Entry 5I3H (X-ray diffraction, 2.25 A resolution); this record covers chains A and B.

Chain A (and B):
Molecule: Triosephosphate isomerase, glycosomal
From: Trypanosoma brucei brucei
Notes: EC 5.3.1.1; chain B of this document is another copy of the same molecule, construct and numbering; everything in this record applies to it too
UniProt: P04789 (TPIS_TRYBB); numbering as in UniProt (aligned over 1-250)
Amino-acid sequence (250 residues; numbered 1 to 250; the number before each row is that of its first residue):
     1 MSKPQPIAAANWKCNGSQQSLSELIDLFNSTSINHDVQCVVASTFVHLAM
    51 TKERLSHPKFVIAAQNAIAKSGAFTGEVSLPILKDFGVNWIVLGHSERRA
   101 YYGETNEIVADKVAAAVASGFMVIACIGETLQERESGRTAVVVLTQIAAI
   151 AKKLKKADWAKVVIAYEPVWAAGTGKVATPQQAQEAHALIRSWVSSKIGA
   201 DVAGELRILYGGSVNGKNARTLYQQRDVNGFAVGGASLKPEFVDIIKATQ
Unresolved in the structure: 1
Sequence notes: engineered mutation Ala172 (Ile in P04789), Ala232 (Leu in P04789)
Bound ions: K+ site 1 near Asn15 (its only coordinating residue here); K+ site 2 near Val214 (its only coordinating residue here)
UniProt features mapped onto this chain:
  - active site: His95 (Electrophile), Glu167 (Proton acceptor)
  - binding site (substrate): Asn11, Lys13
From the paper describing this entry:
  - catalytic residues: Lys13, His95, Glu167 (citing earlier work)
  - binding site for 2-phosphoglycolic acid: Glu167
  - conformationally variable residues: Glu167
  - mutagenesis - I172A, L232A (6-fold): decreased catalytic activity on GAP (citing earlier work)
  - mutagenesis - I172A/L232A: decreased catalytic activity
  - mutagenesis - I172A: decreased catalytic activity on phosphite dianion (citing earlier work)

Interface between chain A and chain B:
Residue-residue contacts - 78 pairs, chain A then chain B:
  Asn11(A) - Thr75(B)  hydrogen bond
  Lys13(A) - Gly72(B)
  Lys13(A) - Ala73(B)
  Lys13(A) - Thr75(B)
  Cys14(A) - Ser71(B)
  Cys14(A) - Gly72(B)  hydrogen bond (backbone-backbone)
  Cys14(A) - Phe74(B)
  Cys14(A) - Glu77(B)  hydrogen bond (side chain-backbone)
  Cys14(A) - Val78(B)
  Cys14(A) - Ser79(B)  hydrogen bond (side chain-backbone)
  Cys14(A) - Ile82(B)
  Asn15(A) - Ser71(B)
  Asn15(A) - Gly72(B)
  Asn15(A) - Ile82(B)
  Gly16(A) - Ile82(B)
  Ser17(A) - Asp85(B)
  Gln18(A) - Asp85(B)  hydrogen bond (backbone-side chain)
  Gln18(A) - Phe86(B)
  Phe45(A) - Phe45(B)  hydrophobic
  Phe45(A) - Val46(B)
  Phe45(A) - Gly76(B)
  Val46(A) - Phe45(B)
  Val46(A) - Val78(B)  hydrophobic
  Val46(A) - Phe86(B)  hydrophobic
  His47(A) - Ile82(B)
  Ala49(A) - Ala49(B)  hydrophobic
  Gln65(A) - Thr75(B)
  Gln65(A) - Gly76(B)  hydrogen bond (side chain-backbone)
  Asn66(A) - Gly76(B)
  Ile68(A) - Cys14(B)  hydrophobic
  Ser71(A) - Cys14(B)
  Ser71(A) - Asn15(B)
  Gly72(A) - Lys13(B)
  Gly72(A) - Cys14(B)  hydrogen bond (backbone-backbone)
  Gly72(A) - Asn15(B)  hydrogen bond (backbone-side chain)
  Ala73(A) - Lys13(B)
  Ala73(A) - Glu97(B)
  Ala73(A) - Tyr101(B)
  Phe74(A) - Cys14(B)
  Phe74(A) - Glu97(B)  hydrogen bond (backbone-side chain)
  Phe74(A) - Tyr101(B)  hydrophobic
  Phe74(A) - Tyr102(B)
  Thr75(A) - Asn11(B)  hydrogen bond
  Thr75(A) - Lys13(B)
  Thr75(A) - Gln65(B)
  Thr75(A) - His95(B)  hydrogen bond
  Thr75(A) - Glu97(B)  hydrogen bond
  Thr75(A) - Arg98(B)  hydrogen bond (backbone-side chain)
  Gly76(A) - Phe45(B)
  Gly76(A) - Gln65(B)  hydrogen bond (backbone-side chain)
  Gly76(A) - Asn66(B)
  Gly76(A) - Arg98(B)
  Glu77(A) - Cys14(B)  hydrogen bond (backbone-side chain)
  Glu77(A) - Arg98(B)  salt bridge
  Glu77(A) - Tyr102(B)
  Val78(A) - Cys14(B)
  Val78(A) - Val46(B)  hydrophobic
  Ser79(A) - Cys14(B)  hydrogen bond (backbone-side chain)
  Ile82(A) - Cys14(B)
  Ile82(A) - Asn15(B)
  Ile82(A) - Gly16(B)
  Ile82(A) - Thr44(B)
  Ile82(A) - His47(B)
  Asp85(A) - Ser17(B)
  Asp85(A) - Gln18(B)  hydrogen bond (side chain-backbone)
  Phe86(A) - Gln18(B)
  Phe86(A) - Val46(B)  hydrophobic
  His95(A) - Thr75(B)
  Glu97(A) - Ala73(B)
  Glu97(A) - Phe74(B)  hydrogen bond (side chain-backbone)
  Glu97(A) - Thr75(B)  hydrogen bond (side chain-backbone)
  Arg98(A) - Thr75(B)  hydrogen bond (side chain-backbone)
  Arg98(A) - Gly76(B)
  Arg98(A) - Glu77(B)  salt bridge
  Tyr101(A) - Ala73(B)
  Tyr101(A) - Phe74(B)  hydrophobic
  Tyr102(A) - Phe74(B)
  Tyr102(A) - Glu77(B)
Other interface residues (no listed pair), chain A (34 interface residues in all): Thr44, Leu48, Leu83
Other interface residues (no listed pair), chain B (35 interface residues in all): Leu48, Ile68, Lys70, Leu83

In short:
Chain A and chain B form an interface of 34 and 35 residues respectively; the contacts include 20 hydrogen
bonds and 2 salt bridges. Polar pairs include Glu77(A)-Arg98(B), Asn11(A)-Thr75(B) and Cys14(A)-Glu77(B). From
the paper: catalytic residues Lys13(A), His95(A) and Glu167(A); I172A and L232A of chain A reduce catalytic
activity on GAP.
Both chains are Triosephosphate isomerase, glycosomal (Trypanosoma brucei brucei). Entry 5I3H
(Structure-Function Studies on Role of Hydrophobic Clamping of a Basic Glutamate in Catalysis by
Triosephosphate Isomerase) was determined by X-ray diffraction together with 5I3F, 5I3G, 5I3I, 5I3J and 5I3K
from the same study.
